7TJQ - chains A and C of the 15 polymer chains in the assembly; structure by electron microscopy, 3.13 A resolution.

[Chain A]
Name: SAN27-14 Fab heavy chain
Source organism: Homo sapiens
Notes: antibody fragment or engineered binder
Amino-acid sequence (124 residues; numbered 1 to 113 plus 11 insertion-coded residues; the number before each row is that of its first residue; a row labelled like 82A-82C holds insertion residues (82A, then the next letters in order)):
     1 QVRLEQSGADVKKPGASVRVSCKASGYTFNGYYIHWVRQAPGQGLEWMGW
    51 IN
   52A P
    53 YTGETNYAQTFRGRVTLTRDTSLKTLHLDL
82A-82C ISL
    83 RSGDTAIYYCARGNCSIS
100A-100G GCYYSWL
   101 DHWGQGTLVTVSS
Disulfide bonds: Cys22-Cys92, Cys97-Cys100B
Covalently attached groups: N-acetylglucosamine (NAG) linked to Asn96
From the paper describing this entry:
  - post-translational modification sites: Asn96

[Chain C]
Name: Fusion glycoprotein F0
Source organism: Human metapneumovirus
UniProt: H6X1Z0 (H6X1Z0_9MONO); residue numbers follow UniProt; this construct covers 1-490
Amino-acid sequence (551 residues; numbered 1 to 551; the number before each row is that of its first residue):
     1 MSWKVVIIFSLLITPQHGLKESYLEESCSTITEGYLSVLRTGWYTNVFTL
    51 EVGDVENLTCADGPSLIKTELDLTKSALRELRTVSADQLAREEQIENPRR
   101 RRFVLGAIACGVATAAAVTAGVAIAKCIRLESEVTAIKNCLKKTNECVST
   151 LGCGVRVLATAVRELKDFVSKNLTRAINKNKCDIPDLKMAVSFSQFNRRF
   201 LNVVRQFSDNAGITPAISKDLMTDAELARAISNMPTSAGQIKLMLENRAM
   251 VRRKGFGILIGVYGSSVIYMVQLPIFGVIDTPCWIVKAAPSCSEKKGNYA
   301 CLLREDQGWYCQNAGSTVYYPCEKDCETRGDHVFCDTAAGINVAEQSKEC
   351 NINISTTNYPCKVSCGRHPISMVALSPLGALVACYKGVSCSIGSNRVGII
   401 KQLNKGCSYITNQDADTVTIDNTVYQLSKVEGEQHVIKGRPVSSSFDPVK
   451 FPQDQFNVALDQCFESIENSQALVDQSNRILSSAEKGNTGGGGSGYIPEA
   501 PRDGQAYVRKDGEWVLLSTFLGRSLEVLFQGPGHHHHHHHHSAWSHPQFE
   551 K
Disordered / not traced: 1-18, 87-102, 466-551
Differences from the reference sequence: engineered mutation Arg100 (Gln in H6X1Z0), Arg101 (Ser in H6X1Z0), Cys110 (Leu in H6X1Z0), Cys127 (Thr in H6X1Z0), Cys140 (Ala in H6X1Z0), Cys147 (Ala in H6X1Z0), Cys153 (Asn in H6X1Z0), Pro185 (Ala in H6X1Z0), Lys219 (Leu in H6X1Z0), Ile231 (Val in H6X1Z0), Cys322 (Asn in H6X1Z0), Cys365 (Thr in H6X1Z0), Gln453 (Glu in H6X1Z0), Cys463 (Val in H6X1Z0); expression tag (491-551)
Disulfide bonds: Cys28-Cys407, Cys60-Cys182, Cys110-Cys322, Cys127-Cys153, Cys140-Cys147, Cys283-Cys311, Cys292-Cys301, Cys326-Cys335, Cys350-Cys361, Cys365-Cys463, Cys384-Cys390
Covalently attached groups: N-acetylglucosamine (NAG) linked to Asn172
From the paper describing this entry:
  - binding site for N-acetylglucosamine: Asn139

[Interface between chain A and chain C]
Pairs across the interface - 35 pairs, chain A then chain C:
  Thr28(A) - Glu131(C)  hydrogen bond
  Asn30(A) - Arg129(C)  hydrogen bond
  Asn30(A) - Leu130(C)
  Gly31(A) - Leu130(C)
  Gly31(A) - Glu131(C)  hydrogen bond (backbone-backbone)
  Gly31(A) - Ser132(C)  hydrogen bond (backbone-side chain)
  Tyr32(A) - Glu131(C)  hydrogen bond
  Tyr32(A) - Ser132(C)
  Tyr33(A) - Leu130(C)  hydrophobic
  Tyr33(A) - Gly152(C)
  Tyr33(A) - Cys153(C)
  Trp50(A) - Gly152(C)
  Asn52(A) - Leu130(C)
  Tyr53(A) - Lys126(C)
  Tyr53(A) - Arg129(C)  hydrogen bond
  Tyr53(A) - Leu130(C)  hydrophobic
  Cys97(A) - Ser132(C)
  Cys97(A) - Ala136(C)  hydrophobic
  Ser98(A) - Ala136(C)
  Ile99(A) - Ala136(C)
  Ile99(A) - Asn139(C)
  Ile99(A) - Cys140(C)  hydrogen bond (backbone-side chain)
  Ile99(A) - Cys147(C)
  Ser100(A) - Ser149(C)
  Ser100(A) - Thr150(C)  hydrogen bond (backbone-backbone)
  Gly100A(A) - Glu133(C)
  Gly100A(A) - Thr150(C)
  Cys100B(A) - Ser132(C)
  Cys100B(A) - Glu133(C)  hydrogen bond (backbone-side chain)
  Cys100B(A) - Thr150(C)
  Cys100B(A) - Gly152(C)
  Tyr100C(A) - Thr150(C)  hydrogen bond (backbone-backbone)
  Tyr100C(A) - Leu151(C)
  Tyr100C(A) - Gly152(C)
  Tyr100D(A) - Thr150(C)
Also at the interface, not in a pair above, chain A (17 interface residues in all): Thr54
Also at the interface, not in a pair above, chain C (17 interface residues in all): Val148, Gly154
Interface features reported in the paper:
  - specific contacts: Tyr33(A)-Leu130(C), Tyr53(A)-Leu130(C)
  - epitope / paratope residues, chain A: Tyr33(A), Tyr53(A)
  - epitope / paratope residues, chain C: Leu130(C), Asn139(C)

[Overview]
The chain A/chain C interface involves 17 residues from each chain; the contacts include 10 hydrogen bonds.
Polar pairs include Thr28(A)-Glu131(C), Asn30(A)-Arg129(C) and Gly31(A)-Ser132(C). The authors report contacts
between Tyr33(A) and Leu130(C) and Tyr53(A) and Leu130(C). The paper reports a binding site for
N-acetylglucosamine at Asn139(C); epitope/paratope residues Tyr33(A), Tyr53(A) and Leu130(C) among others.
Here chain A is SAN27-14 Fab heavy chain (Homo sapiens) and chain C is Fusion glycoprotein F0 (Human
metapneumovirus). Entry 7TJQ (SAN27-14 bound to a antigenic site V on prefusion-stabilized hMPV F) was
determined by electron microscopy together with 7TL0 from the same study.
